Entry 4KPF (X-ray diffraction, 3.24 A resolution); this record covers chains B and H of the 8 polymer chains in the assembly.

# Chain B
Name: ParC55
Organism: Streptococcus pneumoniae
Notes: fragment: ParC55
Reference sequence: P72525 (PARC_STRPN); residue numbers follow UniProt; this construct covers 1-488
Sequence (496 residues; row label = number of the first residue in the row):
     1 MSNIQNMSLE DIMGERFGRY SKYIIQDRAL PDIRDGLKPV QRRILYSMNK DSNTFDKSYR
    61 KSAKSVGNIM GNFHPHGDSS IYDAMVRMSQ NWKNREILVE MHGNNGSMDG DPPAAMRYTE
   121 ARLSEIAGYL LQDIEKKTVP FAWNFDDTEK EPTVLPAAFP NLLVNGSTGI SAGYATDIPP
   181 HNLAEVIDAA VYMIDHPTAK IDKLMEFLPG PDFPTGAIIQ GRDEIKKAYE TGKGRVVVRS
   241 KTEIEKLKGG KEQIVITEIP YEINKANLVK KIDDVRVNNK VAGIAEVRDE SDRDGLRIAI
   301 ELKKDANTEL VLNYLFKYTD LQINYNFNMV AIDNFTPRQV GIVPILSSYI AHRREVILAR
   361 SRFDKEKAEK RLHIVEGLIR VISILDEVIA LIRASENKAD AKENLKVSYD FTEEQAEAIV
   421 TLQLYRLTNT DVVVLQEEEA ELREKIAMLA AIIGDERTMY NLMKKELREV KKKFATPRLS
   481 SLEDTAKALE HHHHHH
Disordered / not traced: 1-2, 485-496
Sequence notes: conflict Thr257 (Ile in P72525); expression tag (489-496)
Ion coordination: Mg2+: Phe316, Lys317, Thr319, Gln322
Swiss-Prot annotation at these positions:
  - active site: Tyr118 (O-(5'-phospho-DNA)-tyrosine intermediate)
  - site: Lys38 (Interaction with DNA), His74 (Interaction with DNA), His76 (Interaction with DNA), Arg87 (Interaction with DNA), Lys93 (Interaction with DNA), Arg117 (Transition state stabilizer)
Reported in the primary citation:
  - catalytic residues: Tyr118
  - binding site for E-site2: Tyr118
  - binding site for the ligand 1UV: Ser79, Arg117

# Chain H
Molecule: E-site4
Sequence (11 nucleotides; each row starts with the number of its first residue):
     1 GACTATGCAC G

# Chain B / chain H interface
Residue-residue contacts (14):
  Ala115(B) with DA2(H), phosphate contact
  Arg117(B) with DG1(H), base contact
  Tyr118(B) with DG1(H), covalent bond
  Ile170(B) with DC8(H), base contact; DA9(H), base contact
  Ser171(B) with DC8(H), sugar contact; DA9(H), sugar contact
  Ala172(B) with DC8(H), phosphate contact; DA9(H), phosphate contact
  Gly173(B) with DC8(H), phosphate contact; DA9(H), hydrogen bond to the phosphate
  Tyr174(B) with DA9(H), sugar contact
  Ala175(B) with DA9(H), sugar contact
  Asn328(B) with DC10(H), sugar contact
Other interface residues (no listed pair), chain B (15 interface residues in all): Phe17, Pro112, Pro113, Lys233, Asn326
Other interface residues (no listed pair), chain H (7 interface residues in all): DC3, DG11

# In short
Chain B and chain H form an interface of 15 and 7 residues respectively, with 1 covalent bond and 1 hydrogen
bond. The hydrogen-bonded pair is Gly173(B)-DA9(H). From UniProt: active-site residue Tyr118(B) on chain B.
From the paper: the catalytic residue Tyr118(B); a binding site for the ligand 1UV at Ser79(B) and Arg117(B).
Chain B is ParC55 (Streptococcus pneumoniae) and chain H is E-site4; the structure, Novel fluoroquinolones in
complex with topoisomerase IV from S. pneumoniae and E-site G-gate, was determined by X-ray diffraction (same
publication as 4KPE and 3RAD).
